4UG2 - chain A; structure by X-ray diffraction, 2.60 A resolution.

[Chain A]
Protein: Thermostabilised human A2A receptor
Organism: Homo sapiens
UniProt: P29274 (AA2AR_HUMAN); residue numbers follow UniProt; this construct covers 1-317
Amino-acid sequence (325 residues; row label = number of the first residue in the row):
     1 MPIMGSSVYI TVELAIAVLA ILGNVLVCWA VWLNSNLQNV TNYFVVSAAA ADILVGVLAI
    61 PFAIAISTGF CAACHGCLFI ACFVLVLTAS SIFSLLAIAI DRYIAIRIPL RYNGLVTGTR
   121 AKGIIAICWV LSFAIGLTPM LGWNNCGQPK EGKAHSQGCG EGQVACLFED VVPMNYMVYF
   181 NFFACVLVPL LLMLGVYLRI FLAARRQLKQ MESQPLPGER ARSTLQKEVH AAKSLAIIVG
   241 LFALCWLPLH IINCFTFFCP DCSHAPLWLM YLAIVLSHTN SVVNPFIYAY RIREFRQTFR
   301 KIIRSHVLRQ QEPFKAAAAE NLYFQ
Disordered / not traced: 1-5, 209-220, 310-325
Construct notes: expression tag (318-325); engineered mutation Ala-48 (Leu in P29274), Leu-54 (Ala in P29274), Ala-65 (Thr in P29274), Ala-89 (Gln in P29274), Ala-154 (Asn in P29274)
Disulfide bonds: Cys-71/Cys-159, Cys-74/Cys-146, Cys-77/Cys-166, Cys-259/Cys-262
Residues lining bound ligands: NGI (2-[P-(2-carboxyethyl)phenylethyl-amino]-5'-N-ethylcarboxamido adenosine): Ala-63, Ile-66, Ser-67, Val-84, Leu-85, Thr-88, Ala-89, Ile-92, Leu-167, Phe-168, Glu-169, Met-177, Asn-181, Cys-185, Trp-246, Leu-249, His-250, Asn-253, His-264, Ala-265, Leu-267, Met-270, Ile-274, Ser-277, His-278
Swiss-Prot annotation at these positions:
  - binding site (adenosine): Glu-169, Asn-253, Ser-277, His-278
Reported in the primary citation:
  - binding site for NGI: Ala-63, Ser-67, Leu-85, Phe-168, Glu-169, Met-177, Trp-246, Leu-249, Asn-253, His-264, Leu-267, Met-270, Ile-274, Ser-277, His-278
  - contacts within the chain: Glu-169/His-264 (hydrogen bond), Glu-169/Asn-253 (water-mediated contact), Met-177/Asn-253 (water-mediated contact), His-250/Asn-253 (water-mediated contact), Asn-253/Thr-256 (water-mediated contact)
  - conformationally variable residues (helix shift, order/disorder transition): Ser-67, Gln-148 to Val-164
  - mutagenesis - H264A (6-fold), L267A (24-fold): decreased signaling in response to NGI
  - mutagenesis - S67A, E169A: unchanged signaling in response to NGI
  - mutagenesis - S67A (3-fold), E169A (15-fold), H264A: decreased signaling in response to NECA
  - mutagenesis - L267A: unchanged signaling in response to NECA
  - mutagenesis - S67A, E169A, H264A: abolished signaling (basal activity)

[Summary]
Ligands of chain A: compound NGI. From UniProt: 4 adenosine-binding residues. From the paper: a binding site
for NGI at Ala-63, Ser-67 and Leu-85 among others; S67A, E169A and H264A reduce signaling in response to NECA.
Chain A is Thermostabilised human A2A receptor (Homo sapiens); the structure, Thermostabilised HUMAN A2a
Receptor with CGS21680 bound, was determined by X-ray diffraction (same publication as 4UHR).
